4DSE - chains A and C of the 3 polymer chains in the assembly; structure by X-ray diffraction, 1.67 A resolution.

[Chain A]
Name: DNA polymerase
Source organism: Geobacillus kaustophilus
Notes: EC 2.7.7.7
UniProt: Q5KWC1 (Q5KWC1_GEOKA); residues 285-876 here correspond to UniProt positions 287-878 (UniProt number = residue number + 2)
Amino-acid sequence (592 residues; row label = number of the first residue in the row):
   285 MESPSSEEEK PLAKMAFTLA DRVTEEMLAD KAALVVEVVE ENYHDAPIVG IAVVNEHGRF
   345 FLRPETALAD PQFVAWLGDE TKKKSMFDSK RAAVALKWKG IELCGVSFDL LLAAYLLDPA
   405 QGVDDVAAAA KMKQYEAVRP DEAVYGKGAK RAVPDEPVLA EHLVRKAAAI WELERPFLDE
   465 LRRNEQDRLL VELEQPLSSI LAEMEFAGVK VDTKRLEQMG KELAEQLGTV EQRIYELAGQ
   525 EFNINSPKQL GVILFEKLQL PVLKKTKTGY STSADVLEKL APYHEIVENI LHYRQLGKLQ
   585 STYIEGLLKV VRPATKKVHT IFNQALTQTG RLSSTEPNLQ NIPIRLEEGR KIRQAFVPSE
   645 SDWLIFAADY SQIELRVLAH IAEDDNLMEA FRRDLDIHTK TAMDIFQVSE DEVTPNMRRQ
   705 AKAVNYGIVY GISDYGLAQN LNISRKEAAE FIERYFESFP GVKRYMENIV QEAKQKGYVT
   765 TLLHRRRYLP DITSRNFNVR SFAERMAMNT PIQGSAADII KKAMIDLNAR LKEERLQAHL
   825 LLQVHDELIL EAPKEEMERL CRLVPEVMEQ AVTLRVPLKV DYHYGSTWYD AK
Disordered / not traced: 285-296, 678-708, 712-714
Construct notes: engineered mutation Ala-598 (Asp600 in Q5KWC1), Tyr-710 (Phe712 in Q5KWC1)

[Chain C]
Molecule: 13-nt DNA strand
Sequence (13 nucleotides; each row starts with the number of its first residue; numbering starts at 0):
     0 CATGGGAGTC AGG
Disordered / not traced: 0-3

[Chain A / chain C interface]
Contacting residue pairs (34):
  Asn-527(A) / DG11(C)  hydrogen bond to the phosphate
  Asn-529(A) / DG11(C)  sugar contact
  Ser-530(A) / DG11(C)  hydrogen bond to the phosphate
  Ser-530(A) / DG12(C)  hydrogen bond to the phosphate
  Gln-533(A) / DG12(C)  hydrogen bond to the phosphate
  Lys-582(A) / DG7(C)  base contact
  Lys-582(A) / DT8(C)  hydrogen bond to the base
  Lys-582(A) / DC9(C)  sugar contact
  Ser-585(A) / DC9(C)  phosphate contact
  Thr-586(A) / DC9(C)  sugar contact
  Gly-590(A) / DC9(C)  phosphate contact
  Leu-610(A) / DA6(C)  phosphate contact
  Leu-610(A) / DG7(C)  phosphate contact
  Thr-611(A) / DA6(C)  phosphate contact
  Gln-612(A) / DG5(C)  phosphate contact
  Gln-612(A) / DA6(C)  hydrogen bond to the phosphate
  Thr-613(A) / DG5(C)  sugar contact
  Arg-615(A) / DG4(C)  base contact
  Arg-615(A) / DG5(C)  base contact
  Ser-617(A) / DA6(C)  phosphate contact
  Ser-617(A) / DG7(C)  hydrogen bond to the phosphate
  Ser-618(A) / DG7(C)  sugar contact
  Thr-619(A) / DG7(C)  phosphate contact
  Thr-619(A) / DT8(C)  phosphate contact
  Glu-620(A) / DT8(C)  hydrogen bond to the phosphate
  Asn-622(A) / DG7(C)  hydrogen bond to the sugar
  Asn-625(A) / DG7(C)  base contact
  Arg-771(A) / DG5(C)  salt bridge to the phosphate
  Phe-786(A) / DG4(C)  phosphate contact
  Arg-789(A) / DG4(C)  salt bridge to the phosphate
  Met-790(A) / DG5(C)  phosphate contact
  Asn-793(A) / DG4(C)  sugar contact
  Gln-797(A) / DG4(C)  base contact
  Gln-797(A) / DG5(C)  hydrogen bond to the sugar
Other interface residues (no listed pair), chain A (28 interface residues in all): Lys-532, Asn-607, His-829
Other interface residues (no listed pair), chain C (9 interface residues in all): DA10

[Summary]
The interface between chain A and chain C involves 28 residues on one side and 9 on the other, with 10
hydrogen bonds and 2 salt bridges. Among the polar pairs are Lys-582(A)/DT8(C), Asn-622(A)/DG7(C) and
Gln-797(A)/DG5(C).
Chain A is DNA polymerase (Geobacillus kaustophilus) and chain C is a 13-nt DNA strand; the structure, Ternary
complex of Bacillus DNA Polymerase I Large Fragment F710Y, DNA duplex, and rCTP (paired with ..., was
determined by X-ray diffraction together with 4DQI, 4DQP, 4DQQ, 4DQR, 4DQS, 4DS4 and 3 further entries from
the same study.
